PDB entry 6GMX | X-ray diffraction, 2.53 A resolution | chains A and B of the 3 polymer chains in the assembly

[Chain A]
Protein: Elongin-B
Organism: Homo sapiens
Reference sequence: Q15370 (ELOB_HUMAN); residues 1-104 here = UniProt positions 1-104
Chain sequence (104 residues; each row starts with the number of its first residue):
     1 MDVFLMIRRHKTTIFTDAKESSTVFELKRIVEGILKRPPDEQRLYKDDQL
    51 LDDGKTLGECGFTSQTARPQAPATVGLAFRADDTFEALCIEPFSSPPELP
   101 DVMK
Unresolved in the structure: 104
Glycans and other covalent adducts: covalent link Cys60-Gln65
Modified / non-standard residues: Cys60 (S-(dimethylarsenic)cysteine; CAS); Cys89 (S-(dimethylarsenic)cysteine; CAS)
UniProt features mapped onto this chain:
  - modified residue: Met1 (N-acetylmethionine), Thr84 (Phosphothreonine)

[Chain B]
Protein: Elongin-C
Organism: Homo sapiens
Reference sequence: Q15369 (ELOC_HUMAN); residues 17-112 here = UniProt positions 17-112
Chain sequence (97 residues; numbered 16 to 112; the number before each row is that of its first residue):
    16 MMYVKLISSDGHEFIVKREHALTSGTIKAMLSGPGQFAENETNEVNFREI
    66 PSHVLSKVCMYFTYKVRYTNSSTEIPEFPIAPEIALELLMAANFLDC
Unresolved in the structure: 16, 48-56
Differences from the reference sequence: initiating methionine (16)
Ligand contacts: 6-chloranyl-2,3-dihydrothiochromen-4-one (F7B): Glu64, Ile65, Pro66, Val69, Glu102, Met105, Ala106, Phe109
What the authors report for this chain:
  - binding site for 6-chloranyl-2,3-dihydrothiochromen-4-one: Glu64, Ile65, Pro66, Glu102, Met105, Ala106, Phe109
  - conformationally variable residues (side-chain flip): Glu64

[Interface between chain A and chain B]
Contacting residue pairs (51; chain A residue first):
  Phe4(A) - Thr78(B)
  Phe4(A) - Arg82(B)
  Arg8(A) - His27(B)
  Lys11(A) - Asp25(B)  hydrogen bond (side chain-backbone)
  Lys11(A) - Gly26(B)
  Lys11(A) - His27(B)
  Lys11(A) - Glu28(B)  hydrogen bond (backbone-backbone)
  Thr12(A) - Glu28(B)
  Thr13(A) - Glu28(B)  hydrogen bond (backbone-backbone)
  Thr13(A) - Phe29(B)
  Thr13(A) - Ile30(B)  hydrogen bond (backbone-backbone)
  Ile14(A) - Ile30(B)
  Phe15(A) - Phe29(B)  hydrophobic
  Phe15(A) - Ile30(B)  hydrogen bond (backbone-backbone)
  Phe15(A) - Ser71(B)
  Phe15(A) - Cys74(B)  hydrophobic
  Phe15(A) - Met75(B)  hydrophobic
  Thr16(A) - Tyr18(B)  hydrogen bond
  Asp17(A) - Lys32(B)  salt bridge
  Ile34(A) - Tyr18(B)  hydrophobic
  Ile34(A) - Ile30(B)  hydrophobic
  Leu35(A) - Ile30(B)  hydrophobic
  Pro69(A) - Met75(B)
  Pro69(A) - Thr78(B)
  Pro69(A) - Arg82(B)
  Gln70(A) - Lys72(B)
  Gln70(A) - Met75(B)
  Gln70(A) - Tyr79(B)
  Gln70(A) - Pro91(B)
  Gln70(A) - Phe93(B)
  Gln70(A) - Pro94(B)
  Ala71(A) - Met75(B)  hydrophobic
  Pro72(A) - Met75(B)
  Glu91(A) - His27(B)
  Pro92(A) - His27(B)  hydrogen bond (backbone-side chain)
  Phe93(A) - His27(B)
  Phe93(A) - Phe29(B)  hydrophobic
  Phe93(A) - Ser67(B)
  Phe93(A) - Ser71(B)
  Ser94(A) - Asp25(B)
  Ser94(A) - Pro66(B)
  Ser94(A) - Ser67(B)  hydrogen bond (backbone-side chain)
  Ser94(A) - His68(B)  hydrogen bond
  Ser95(A) - His68(B)
  Pro96(A) - His68(B)
  Pro96(A) - Glu98(B)
  Pro96(A) - Ile99(B)  hydrophobic
  Pro97(A) - Glu102(B)
  Leu99(A) - Pro97(B)
  Leu99(A) - Glu98(B)
  Met103(A) - Leu101(B)  hydrophobic
Interface residues without a listed pair, chain A (26 interface residues in all): His10, Ile30
Interface residues without a listed pair, chain B (29 interface residues in all): Val31, Tyr83, Glu92

[In short]
The interface between chain A and chain B involves 26 residues on one side and 29 on the other, with 9
hydrogen bonds and 1 salt bridge. Among the polar pairs are Asp17(A)-Lys32(B), Lys11(A)-Asp25(B) and
Thr16(A)-Tyr18(B). The paper reports a binding site for 6-chloranyl-2,3-dihydrothiochromen-4-one at Glu64(B),
Ile65(B) and Pro66(B) among others; conformational variability at Glu64(B).
Here chain A is Elongin-B and chain B is Elongin-C, both from Homo sapiens. Entry 6GMX (pVHL:EloB:EloC in
complex with 6-chlorothiochroman-4-one) was determined by X-ray diffraction together with 6GMQ, 6GMN and 6GMR
from the same study.
